PDB entry 8JCH | electron microscopy, 2.70 A resolution | chains B and C of the 18 polymer chains in the assembly

[Chain B]
Molecule: DNA-directed RNA polymerase II subunit RPB2
Source organism: Saccharomyces cerevisiae S288C
Notes: EC 2.7.7.6
UniProtKB: P08518 (RPB2_YEAST); residues 1-1224 here = UniProt positions 1-1224
Amino-acid sequence (1259 residues; numbered 1 to 1259; the number before each row is that of its first residue):
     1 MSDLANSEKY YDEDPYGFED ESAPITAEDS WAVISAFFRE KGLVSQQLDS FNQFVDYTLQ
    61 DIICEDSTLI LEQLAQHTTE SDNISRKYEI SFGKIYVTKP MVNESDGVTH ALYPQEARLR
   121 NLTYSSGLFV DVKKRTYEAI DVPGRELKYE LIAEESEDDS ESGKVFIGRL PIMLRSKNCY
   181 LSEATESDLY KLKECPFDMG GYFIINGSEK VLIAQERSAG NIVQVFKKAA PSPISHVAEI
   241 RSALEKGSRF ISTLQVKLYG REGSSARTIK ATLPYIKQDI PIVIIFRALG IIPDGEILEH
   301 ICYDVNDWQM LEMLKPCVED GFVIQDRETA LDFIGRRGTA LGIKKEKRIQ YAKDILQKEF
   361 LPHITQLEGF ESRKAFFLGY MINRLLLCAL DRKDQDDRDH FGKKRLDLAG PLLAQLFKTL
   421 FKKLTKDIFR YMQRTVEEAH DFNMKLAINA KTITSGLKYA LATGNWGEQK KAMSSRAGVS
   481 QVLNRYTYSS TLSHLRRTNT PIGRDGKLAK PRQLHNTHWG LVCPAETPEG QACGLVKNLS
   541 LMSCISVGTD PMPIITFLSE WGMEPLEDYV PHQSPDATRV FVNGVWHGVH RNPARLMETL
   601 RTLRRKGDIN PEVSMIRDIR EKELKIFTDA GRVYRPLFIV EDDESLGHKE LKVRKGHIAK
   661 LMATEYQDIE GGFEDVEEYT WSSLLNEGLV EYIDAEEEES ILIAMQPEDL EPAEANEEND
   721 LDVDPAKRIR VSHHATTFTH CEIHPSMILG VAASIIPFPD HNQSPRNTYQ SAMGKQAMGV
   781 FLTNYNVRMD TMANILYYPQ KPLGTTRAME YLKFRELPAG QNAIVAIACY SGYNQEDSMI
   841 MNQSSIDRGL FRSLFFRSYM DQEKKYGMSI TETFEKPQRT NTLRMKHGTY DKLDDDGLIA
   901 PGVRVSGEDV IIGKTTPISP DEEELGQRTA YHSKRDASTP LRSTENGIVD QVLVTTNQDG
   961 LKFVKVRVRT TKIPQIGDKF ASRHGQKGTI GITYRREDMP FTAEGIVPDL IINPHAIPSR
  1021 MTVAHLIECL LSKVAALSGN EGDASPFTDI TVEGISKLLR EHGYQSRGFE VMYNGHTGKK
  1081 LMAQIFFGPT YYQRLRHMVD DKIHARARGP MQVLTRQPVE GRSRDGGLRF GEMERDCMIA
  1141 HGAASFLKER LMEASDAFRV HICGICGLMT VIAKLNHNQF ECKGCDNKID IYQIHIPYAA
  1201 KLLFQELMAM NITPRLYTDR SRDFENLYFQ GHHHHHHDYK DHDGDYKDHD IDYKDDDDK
Not modelled in the structure: 1-17, 73-84, 138-162, 504-506, 920-929, 1225-1259
Differences from the reference sequence: expression tag (1225-1259)
Ion coordination: Zn2+: Cys1163, Cys1166, Cys1182, Cys1185

[Chain C]
Molecule: DNA-directed RNA polymerase II subunit RPB3
Source organism: Saccharomyces cerevisiae S288C
UniProtKB: P16370 (RPB3_YEAST); residue numbers follow UniProt; this construct covers 1-318
Amino-acid sequence (318 residues; numbered 1 to 318; the number before each row is that of its first residue):
     1 MSEEGPQVKI REASKDNVDF ILSNVDLAMA NSLRRVMIAE IPTLAIDSVE VETNTTVLAD
    61 EFIAHRLGLI PLQSMDIEQL EYSRDCFCED HCDKCSVVLT LQAFGESEST TNVYSKDLVI
   121 VSNLMGRNIG HPIIQDKEGN GVLICKLRKG QELKLTCVAK KGIAKEHAKW GPAAAIEFEY
   181 DPWNKLKHTD YWYEQDSAKE WPQSKNCEYE DPPNEGDPFD YKAQADTFYM NVESVGSIPV
   241 DQVVVRGIDT LQKKVASILL ALTQMDQDKV NFASGDNNTA SNMLGSNEDV MMTGAEQDPY
   301 SNASQMGNTG SGGYDNAW
Not modelled in the structure: 271-318
Swiss-Prot annotation at these positions:
  - binding site (Zn(2+)): Cys86, Cys88, Cys92, Cys95
  - modified residue: Ser2 (N-acetylserine)
  - natural variant: Ala30 (A30D: In mutant RPB3-1)
  - mutagenesis: Lys9 (K9E: Transcript termination readthrough)
Ion coordination: Zn2+: Cys86, Cys88, Cys92, Cys95

[How chain B and chain C interact]
Contacting residue pairs - 71 pairs, chain B then chain C:
  Tyr797(B) with Glu61(C); Phe62(C), hydrophobic
  Tyr798(B) with Phe62(C), hydrophobic; Arg66(C)
  Ser844(B) with Ala168(C)
  Asp847(B) with His65(C), hydrogen bond (backbone-side chain); His167(C); Ala168(C)
  Arg848(B) with His65(C); Leu69(C); Ala168(C)
  Gly849(B) with His65(C)
  Arg852(B) with His65(C)
  Arg969(B) with Ala59(C); Asp60(C), salt bridge; Glu61(C), salt bridge
  Thr971(B) with Glu61(C)
  Arg995(B) with Lys165(C)
  Arg996(B) with Ala173(C), hydrogen bond (side chain-backbone); Ala174(C), hydrogen bond (side chain-backbone)
  Glu997(B) with Arg34(C); Arg35(C), hydrogen bond (backbone-side chain); Ile38(C); Ala39(C)
  Asp998(B) with Arg35(C), salt bridge
  Phe1001(B) with Arg34(C); Phe178(C), hydrophobic
  Ala1003(B) with Glu177(C); Phe178(C)
  Glu1004(B) with Glu177(C)
  Gly1005(B) with Ala175(C); Ile176(C)
  Arg1060(B) with Lys199(C), hydrogen bond (side chain-backbone); Glu200(C); Pro202(C)
  Tyr1064(B) with Pro202(C)
  Gln1065(B) with Glu200(C); Trp201(C); Pro202(C)
  Arg1067(B) with Trp192(C); Glu194(C), salt bridge
  Phe1069(B) with Trp192(C), hydrophobic; Trp201(C)
  Tyr1073(B) with Phe178(C); Glu179(C); Tyr180(C), hydrophobic
  Gly1075(B) with Asn31(C), hydrogen bond (backbone-side chain); Arg34(C), hydrogen bond (backbone-side chain); Arg35(C), hydrogen bond (backbone-side chain)
  His1076(B) with Asn31(C), hydrogen bond (backbone-side chain)
  Thr1077(B) with Leu27(C); Asn31(C)
  Gly1078(B) with Leu27(C); Asn31(C), hydrogen bond (backbone-side chain); Tyr180(C)
  Lys1079(B) with Leu27(C); Tyr180(C); His188(C)
  Lys1080(B) with Tyr180(C), hydrogen bond (side chain-backbone); Asp181(C), hydrogen bond (side chain-backbone); His188(C); Thr189(C)
  Leu1081(B) with Thr189(C), hydrogen bond (backbone-side chain)
  Met1082(B) with Lys187(C); His188(C); Thr189(C)
  Gln1084(B) with Thr189(C), hydrogen bond; Asp190(C), hydrogen bond (side chain-backbone); Tyr191(C); Trp192(C), hydrogen bond (side chain-backbone); Trp201(C)
Also at the interface, not in a pair above, chain B (41 interface residues in all): Tyr785, Leu854, Ile948, Thr970, Thr1002, Gly1063, Glu1070, Val1071, Ala1083
Also at the interface, not in a pair above, chain C (37 interface residues in all): Val57

[Overview]
Chain B and chain C form an interface of 41 and 37 residues respectively; the contacts include 16 hydrogen
bonds and 4 salt bridges. Among the polar pairs are Arg969(B)-Asp60(C), Arg969(B)-Glu61(C) and
Asp998(B)-Arg35(C).
Chain B is DNA-directed RNA polymerase II subunit RPB2 and chain C is DNA-directed RNA polymerase II subunit
RPB3, both from Saccharomyces cerevisiae S288C; the structure, Cryo-EM structure of yeast Rat1-bound Pol II
pre-termination transcription complex 1 (Pol II Rat1-PTTC1), was determined by electron microscopy, deposited
together with 8K5P.
